PDB entry 5ICA | X-ray diffraction, 3.51 A resolution | chains C and D of the 4 polymer chains in the assembly

# Chain C
Molecule: Putative U3 snoRNP protein
From: Chaetomium thermophilum (strain DSM 1495 / CBS 144.50 / IMI 039719)
UniProt: G0S872 (G0S872_CHATD); residue numbers follow UniProt; this construct covers 806-1049
Amino-acid sequence (244 residues; row label = number of the first residue in the row):
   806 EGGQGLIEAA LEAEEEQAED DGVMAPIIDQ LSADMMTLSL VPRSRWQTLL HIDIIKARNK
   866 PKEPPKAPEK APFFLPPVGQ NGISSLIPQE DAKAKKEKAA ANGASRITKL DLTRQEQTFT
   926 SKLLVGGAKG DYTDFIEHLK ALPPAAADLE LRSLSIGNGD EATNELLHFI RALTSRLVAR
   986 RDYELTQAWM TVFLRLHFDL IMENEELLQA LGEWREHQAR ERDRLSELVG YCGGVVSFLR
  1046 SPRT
Unresolved in the structure: 806-899, 912-922, 957-964, 1047-1049

# Chain D
Molecule: Periodic tryptophan protein 2-like protein
From: Chaetomium thermophilum (strain DSM 1495 / CBS 144.50 / IMI 039719)
UniProt: G0SF93 (G0SF93_CHATD); residue numbers follow UniProt; this construct covers 701-849
Amino-acid sequence (149 residues; row label = number of the first residue in the row):
   701 DNTVQFDPFD LNMEITPAST LAVLEKEKDY LKALVMAFRL NEAGLITRVY QAIPYTDIGL
   761 VVEQFPTVYV PRLLRFVAAQ TEQSPHMEFC LLWIRALIDK HGPWLAANRG KVDVELRVVA
   821 RAVAKMRDEI RRLADENVYM VDYLLNQAK
Unresolved in the structure: 701-728, 848-849

# Chain C / chain D interface
Pairs across the interface - 39 pairs, chain C then chain D:
  Arg985(C) - Glu788(D)
  Arg986(C) - Pro785(D)  hydrogen bond (side chain-backbone)
  Gln992(C) - Leu833(D)
  Gln992(C) - Ala834(D)
  Gln992(C) - Asn837(D)  hydrogen bond
  Met995(C) - Asn837(D)
  Thr996(C) - Asn837(D)
  Phe1003(C) - Leu844(D)
  Ile1006(C) - Leu844(D)  hydrophobic
  Met1007(C) - Gln847(D)
  Trp1019(C) - Val841(D)  hydrophobic
  Arg1020(C) - Val838(D)
  Arg1020(C) - Val841(D)
  Arg1020(C) - Asp842(D)  salt bridge
  Arg1020(C) - Leu845(D)
  Gln1023(C) - Ala834(D)
  Arg1027(C) - Asp835(D)  salt bridge
  Arg1029(C) - Glu788(D)  salt bridge
  Leu1030(C) - Met787(D)  hydrophobic
  Leu1030(C) - Ile830(D)  hydrophobic
  Ser1031(C) - Arg831(D)  hydrogen bond
  Leu1033(C) - Leu792(D)  hydrophobic
  Val1034(C) - Leu791(D)  hydrophobic
  Val1034(C) - Val823(D)
  Val1034(C) - Arg827(D)
  Val1034(C) - Arg831(D)
  Gly1035(C) - Arg831(D)
  Tyr1036(C) - Arg795(D)
  Tyr1036(C) - Ile798(D)  hydrophobic
  Tyr1036(C) - Asp799(D)  hydrogen bond
  Cys1037(C) - Leu791(D)
  Cys1037(C) - Arg795(D)
  Cys1037(C) - Val823(D)  hydrophobic
  Gly1038(C) - Val823(D)
  Val1040(C) - Ile798(D)  hydrophobic
  Val1041(C) - Ala820(D)  hydrophobic
  Arg1045(C) - Leu816(D)
  Arg1045(C) - Arg817(D)
  Arg1045(C) - Ala820(D)
Also at the interface, not in a pair above, chain C (31 interface residues in all): Tyr988, Glu989, Ala993, Leu999, Leu1016, Gly1017, Leu1044
Also at the interface, not in a pair above, chain D (32 interface residues in all): His786, Ile794, Gly802, Ala806, Asp813, Val819, Met826

# Summary
31 residues of chain C face 32 of chain D across their interface, with 4 hydrogen bonds and 3 salt bridges.
Polar pairs include Arg1020(C)-Asp842(D), Arg1027(C)-Asp835(D) and Arg1029(C)-Glu788(D).
Chain C is Putative U3 snoRNP protein and chain D is Periodic tryptophan protein 2-like protein, both from
Chaetomium thermophilum (strain DSM 1495 / CBS 144.50 / IMI 039719); the structure, Structure of the CTD
complex of UTP12, Utp13, Utp1 and Utp21, was determined by X-ray diffraction, deposited together with 5IC7,
5IC8 and 5IC9.
